Entry 1YCR (X-ray diffraction, 2.60 A resolution); this record covers chains A and B.

# Chain A
Name: MDM2
From: Homo sapiens
Reference sequence: Q00987 (MDM2_HUMAN); residue numbers follow UniProt; this construct covers 17-125
Chain sequence (109 residues; row label = number of the first residue in the row):
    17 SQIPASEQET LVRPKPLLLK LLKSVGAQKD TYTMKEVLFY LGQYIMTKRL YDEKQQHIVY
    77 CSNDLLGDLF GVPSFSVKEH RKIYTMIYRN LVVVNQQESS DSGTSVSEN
Disordered / not traced: 17-24, 110-125
Curated features (UniProtKB/Swiss-Prot):
  - mutagenesis: Gly58 (G58A: No effect on its ability to induce apoptosis)

# Chain B
Name: P53
Reference sequence: P04637 (P53_HUMAN); residue numbers follow UniProt; this construct covers 15-29
Chain sequence (15 residues; row label = number of the first residue in the row):
    15 SQETFSDLWK LLPEN
Disordered / not traced: 15-16
Curated features (UniProtKB/Swiss-Prot):
  - motif: Glu17 to Leu25 (TADI)
  - modified residue: Ser15 (Phosphoserine), Thr18 (Phosphothreonine), Ser20 (Phosphoserine)
  - cross-link: Lys24 (Glycyl lysine isopeptide (Lys-Gly) (interchain with G-Cter in ubiquitin))
  - natural variant: Ser15 (S15R: In a sporadic cancer), Gln16 (Q16L: In a sporadic cancer), Glu17 (E17D: In a sporadic cancer), Lys24 (K24N: In a sporadic cancer), Glu28 (E28A: In a sporadic cancer)
  - mutagenesis: Ser15 (S15A: Loss of interaction with PPP2R5C, PPP2CA AND PPP2R1A), Thr18 (T18A: No effect on interaction with MDM2 and increase in protein levels after DNA damage), Ser20 (S20A: Abolishes phosphorylation site. Abolishes increase in protein levels after DNA damage; S20D: Constitutively increased TP53 protein levels), Leu22 to Trp23 (Loss of interaction with MDM2, leading to constitutively increased TP53 protein levels), Lys24 (K24R: Abolishes ubiquitination by MUL1)

# Interface between chain A and chain B
Contacting residue pairs - 34 pairs, chain A then chain B:
  Glu25(A) - Asn29(B)  hydrogen bond
  Thr26(A) - Asn29(B)  hydrogen bond
  Met50(A) - Pro27(B)
  Met50(A) - Glu28(B)
  Met50(A) - Asn29(B)
  Lys51(A) - Glu28(B)  hydrogen bond (backbone-backbone)
  Leu54(A) - Trp23(B)  hydrogen bond (backbone-side chain)
  Leu54(A) - Leu26(B)  hydrophobic
  Leu54(A) - Pro27(B)
  Leu54(A) - Glu28(B)
  Leu57(A) - Trp23(B)  hydrophobic
  Gly58(A) - Phe19(B)
  Gly58(A) - Trp23(B)
  Ile61(A) - Phe19(B)  hydrophobic
  Ile61(A) - Trp23(B)  hydrophobic
  Met62(A) - Phe19(B)  hydrophobic
  Met62(A) - Ser20(B)  hydrogen bond
  Gln72(A) - Glu17(B)
  Gln72(A) - Thr18(B)
  Gln72(A) - Phe19(B)  hydrogen bond (side chain-backbone)
  Gln72(A) - Leu22(B)
  His73(A) - Glu17(B)
  His73(A) - Leu22(B)
  Val75(A) - Phe19(B)  hydrophobic
  Val93(A) - Phe19(B)  hydrophobic
  Val93(A) - Leu22(B)  hydrophobic
  Val93(A) - Trp23(B)  hydrophobic
  Val93(A) - Leu26(B)
  Lys94(A) - Glu17(B)  salt bridge
  His96(A) - Leu25(B)  hydrogen bond (side chain-backbone)
  His96(A) - Leu26(B)
  Tyr100(A) - Pro27(B)
  Tyr100(A) - Asn29(B)  hydrogen bond (side chain-backbone)
  Tyr104(A) - Asn29(B)  hydrogen bond (side chain-backbone)
Other interface residues (no listed pair), chain A (22 interface residues in all): Tyr67, Lys70, Gln71, Phe91, Ile99

# In short
22 residues of chain A and 11 residues of chain B are in contact; the contacts include 9 hydrogen bonds and 1
salt bridge. Among the polar pairs are Lys94(A)-Glu17(B), Glu25(A)-Asn29(B) and Thr26(A)-Asn29(B).
Here chain A is MDM2 (Homo sapiens) and chain B is P53. Entry 1YCR (MDM2 bound to the transactivation domain
of P53) was determined by X-ray diffraction (same publication as 1YCQ).
